Entry 1N34 (X-ray diffraction, 3.80 A resolution); this record covers chains A and L of the 22 polymer chains in the assembly.

== Chain A ==
Molecule: 16S ribosomal RNA
Organism: Thermus thermophilus
Sequence (1522 nucleotides; row label = number of the first residue in the row; note: 42 numbers in that range are skipped by the numbering (no residue carries them; nothing is unmodelled there); a row labelled like 190A-190L holds insertion residues (190A, then the next letters in order); numbering starts at 0):
     0 UUUGUUGGAGAGUUUGAUCCUGGCUCAGGGUGAACGCUGGCGGCGUGCCU
    50 AAGACAUGCAAGUCGUGCGGG
    73 CCGCGGGGUUUU
    88 ACUCCG
    95 UGGUC
   101 AGCGGCGGACGGGUGAGUAACGCGUGGGU
  129A G
   130 ACCUACCCGGAAGAGGGGGACAACCCGGGGAAACUCGGGCUAAUCCCCCA
   180 UGUGGACCCGC
190A-190L CCCUUGGGGUGU
   191 GUCCAAAGGGCUUU
   216 GCCCGCUUCCGGAUGGGCCCGCGUCCCAUCAGCUAGUUGGUGGGGUAAUG
   266 GCCCACCAAGGCGACGACGGGUAGCCGGUCUGAGAGGAUGGCCGGCCACA
   316 GGGGCACUGAGACACGGGCCCCACUCCUACGGGAGGCAGCAGUUAGGAAU
   366 CUUCCGCAAUGGGCGCAAGCCUGACGGAGCGACGCCGCUUGGAGGAAGAA
   416 GCCCUUCGGGGUGUAAACUCCUGAA
   442 CCCGGGACGAAACCCCCGACGA
   474 GGGGACUGACGGUACCGGG
   494 GUAAUAGCGCCGGCCAACUCCGUGCCAGCAGCCGCGGUAAUACGGAGGGC
   544 GCGAGCGUUACCCGGAUUCACUGGGCGUAAAGGGCGUGUAGGCGGCCUGG
   594 GGCGUCCCAUGUGAAAGACCACGGCUCAACCGUGGGGGAGCGUGGGAUAC
   644 GCUCAGGCUAGACGGUGGGAGAGGGUGGUGGAAUUCCCGGAGUAGCGGUG
   694 AAAUGCGCAGAUACCGGGAGGAACGCCGAUGGCGAAGGCAGCCACCUGGU
   744 CCACCCGUGACGCUGAGGCGCGAAAGCGUGGGGAGCAAACCGGAUUAGAU
   794 ACCCGGGUAGUCCACGCCCUAAACGAUGCGCGCUAGGUCUCUGGGUCU
   848 CCUGGGGGCCGAAGCUAACGCGUUAAGCGCGCCGCCUGGGGAGUACGGCC
   898 GCAAGGCUGAAACUCAAAGGAAUUGACGGGGGCCCGCACAAGCGGUGGAG
   948 CAUGUGGUUUAAUUCGAAGCAACGCGAAGAACCUUACCAGGCCUUGACAU
   998 GCUAGG
 1003A G
  1004 AACCCGGGUGAAAGCCUGGGGUGCCCC
1030A-1030D GCGA
  1031 GGGGAGCCCUAGCACAGGUGCUGCAUGGCCGUCGUCAGCUCGUGCCGUGA
  1081 GGUGUUGGGUUAAGUCCCGCAACGAGCGCAACCCCCGCCGUUAGUUGCCA
  1131 GCGGUUCGGCCGGGCACUCUAACGGGACUGCCCGCGAAA
  1171 GCGGGAGGAAGGAGGGGACGACGUCUGGUCAGCAUGGCCCUUACGGCCUG
  1221 GGCGACACACGUGCUACAAUGCCCACUACAAAGCGAUGCCACCCGGCAAC
  1271 GGGGAGCUAAUCGCAAAAAGGUGGGCCCAGUUCGGAUUGGGGUCUGCAAC
  1321 CCGACCCCAUGAAGCCGGAAUCGCUAGUAAUCGCGGAUCAG
 1361A C
  1362 CAUGCCGCGGUGAAUACGUUCCCGGGCCUUGUACACACCGCCCGUCACGC
  1412 CAUGGGAGCGGGCUCUACCCGAAGUCGCCGGG
  1446 AGCCUACGGG
  1459 CAGGCGCCGAGGGUAGGGCCCGUGACUGGGGCGAAGUCGUAACAAGGUAG
  1509 CUGUACCGGAAGGUGCGGCUGGAUCACCUCCUUUCU
Unresolved in the structure: 0-4, 1535-1538
From the paper describing this entry:
  - conformationally variable residues (order/disorder transition): G530, C1054, A1492, A1493

== Chain L ==
Molecule: 30S ribosomal protein S12
Organism: Thermus thermophilus
Reference sequence: Q5SHN3 (RS12_THET8); residues 1-135 here = UniProt positions 1-135
Chain sequence (135 residues; row label = number of the first residue in the row):
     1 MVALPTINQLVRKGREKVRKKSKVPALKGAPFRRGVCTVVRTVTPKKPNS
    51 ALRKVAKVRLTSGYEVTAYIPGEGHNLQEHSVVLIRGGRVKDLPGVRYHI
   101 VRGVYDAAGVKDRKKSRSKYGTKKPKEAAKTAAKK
Unresolved in the structure: 1-4, 129-135

== How chain A and chain L interact ==
Pairs across the interface (111):
  U24(A) - Lys23(L)  salt bridge to the phosphate
  A33(A) - Pro31(L)  base contact
  A33(A) - Phe32(L)  base contact
  C34(A) - Phe32(L)  sugar contact
  G35(A) - Ser118(L)  hydrogen bond to the sugar
  G35(A) - Gly121(L)  sugar contact
  C36(A) - Gly121(L)  phosphate contact
  C36(A) - Thr122(L)  sugar contact
  C36(A) - Lys123(L)  phosphate contact
  C36(A) - Lys124(L)  phosphate contact
  U37(A) - Lys123(L)  phosphate contact
  U37(A) - Lys124(L)  hydrogen bond to the phosphate
  U49(A) - Lys28(L)  hydrogen bond to the base
  C241(A) - Arg19(L)  hydrogen bond to the phosphate
  C242(A) - Arg19(L)  salt bridge to the phosphate
  G302(A) - Lys17(L)  salt bridge to the phosphate
  G362(A) - Arg34(L)  salt bridge to the phosphate
  G362(A) - Thr61(L)  hydrogen bond to the phosphate
  A363(A) - Lys28(L)  base contact
  A363(A) - Ala30(L)  base contact
  A363(A) - Pro31(L)  base contact
  A363(A) - Phe32(L)  base contact
  A363(A) - Arg33(L)  salt bridge to the phosphate
  A363(A) - Arg34(L)  salt bridge to the phosphate
  A363(A) - Thr61(L)  hydrogen bond to the phosphate
  A363(A) - Tyr105(L)  sugar contact
  A364(A) - Lys28(L)  base contact
  C501(A) - Ser118(L)  hydrogen bond to the phosphate
  C501(A) - Lys124(L)  phosphate contact
  G502(A) - Ser116(L)  phosphate contact
  G502(A) - Arg117(L)  hydrogen bond to the phosphate
  G502(A) - Ser118(L)  hydrogen bond to the phosphate
  G502(A) - Lys119(L)  phosphate contact
  C503(A) - Ser116(L)  phosphate contact
  C503(A) - Lys119(L)  salt bridge to the phosphate
  C504(A) - Lys115(L)  base contact
  C518(A) - Asn49(L)  base contact
  C518(A) - Ser50(L)  hydrogen bond to the sugar
  C519(A) - Ser50(L)  hydrogen bond to the phosphate
  C519(A) - Leu52(L)  phosphate contact
  A520(A) - Ala51(L)  phosphate contact
  A520(A) - Leu52(L)  hydrogen bond to the phosphate
  A520(A) - Glu73(L)  hydrogen bond to the sugar
  G521(A) - Ala51(L)  base contact
  G521(A) - Arg53(L)  hydrogen bond to the base
  G521(A) - Lys54(L)  salt bridge to the phosphate
  G521(A) - Gly72(L)  phosphate contact
  G521(A) - Glu73(L)  phosphate contact
  C522(A) - Arg53(L)  base contact
  C522(A) - Tyr69(L)  hydrogen bond to the phosphate
  C522(A) - Pro71(L)  phosphate contact
  C522(A) - Gly72(L)  hydrogen bond to the phosphate
  C522(A) - Asp92(L)  hydrogen bond to the base
  A523(A) - Arg53(L)  base contact
  A523(A) - Val90(L)  base contact
  A523(A) - Asp92(L)  base contact
  G524(A) - Arg89(L)  hydrogen bond to the phosphate
  C525(A) - Arg89(L)  salt bridge to the phosphate
  C525(A) - Lys91(L)  phosphate contact
  G527(A) - Asp92(L)  base contact
  C528(A) - Asn49(L)  hydrogen bond to the base
  G529(A) - Asn49(L)  hydrogen bond to the base
  G529(A) - Ser50(L)  hydrogen bond to the base
  G537(A) - Glu73(L)  sugar contact
  G537(A) - Arg113(L)  salt bridge to the phosphate
  G537(A) - Tyr120(L)  phosphate contact
  G538(A) - Arg113(L)  salt bridge to the phosphate
  G538(A) - Lys114(L)  hydrogen bond to the phosphate
  G538(A) - Lys115(L)  hydrogen bond to the phosphate
  A539(A) - Lys114(L)  salt bridge to the phosphate
  G550(A) - Lys119(L)  sugar contact
  U551(A) - Arg86(L)  sugar contact
  U551(A) - Lys119(L)  sugar contact
  U552(A) - Pro31(L)  hydrogen bond to the sugar
  U552(A) - Arg86(L)  sugar contact
  U552(A) - Gly87(L)  phosphate contact
  A553(A) - Val24(L)  phosphate contact
  A553(A) - Gly29(L)  hydrogen bond to the sugar
  C554(A) - Ser22(L)  hydrogen bond to the phosphate
  C556(A) - Lys20(L)  salt bridge to the phosphate
  C562(A) - Arg15(L)  sugar contact
  C562(A) - Glu16(L)  hydrogen bond to the base
  C562(A) - Lys17(L)  sugar contact
  C562(A) - Val18(L)  base contact
  A563(A) - Arg15(L)  base contact
  C564(A) - Leu10(L)  phosphate contact
  C564(A) - Arg15(L)  salt bridge to the phosphate
  G567(A) - Pro5(L)  base contact
  G567(A) - Arg15(L)  hydrogen bond to the base
  G568(A) - Pro5(L)  base contact
  G585(A) - Asn8(L)  hydrogen bond to the sugar
  C880(A) - Thr6(L)  hydrogen bond to the phosphate
  C880(A) - Asn8(L)  hydrogen bond to the phosphate
  C880(A) - Gln9(L)  phosphate contact
  C880(A) - Arg12(L)  salt bridge to the phosphate
  G881(A) - Gln9(L)  hydrogen bond to the phosphate
  G881(A) - Arg12(L)  salt bridge to the phosphate
  G881(A) - Lys13(L)  salt bridge to the phosphate
  C882(A) - Lys13(L)  salt bridge to the phosphate
  C883(A) - Arg15(L)  base contact
  U884(A) - Arg15(L)  base contact
  A908(A) - Lys21(L)  phosphate contact
  A909(A) - Lys21(L)  salt bridge to the phosphate
  C910(A) - Arg97(L)  salt bridge to the phosphate
  U911(A) - Gly95(L)  phosphate contact
  U911(A) - Arg97(L)  salt bridge to the phosphate
  C912(A) - Lys46(L)  sugar contact
  A913(A) - Lys91(L)  phosphate contact
  C1412(A) - Lys57(L)  salt bridge to the phosphate
  G1491(A) - Lys46(L)  sugar contact
  A1492(A) - Lys47(L)  phosphate contact
Also at the interface, not in a pair above, chain A (65 interface residues in all): C23, A32, A303, G500, C549, A759, C879, C1490
Also at the interface, not in a pair above, chain L (64 interface residues in all): Gly74, Leu84, Pro94, Val101, Val104

== Summary ==
65 residues of chain A and 64 residues of chain L are in contact; the contacts include 32 hydrogen bonds and
22 salt bridges. Polar pairs include U49(A)-Lys28(L), G521(A)-Arg53(L) and C522(A)-Asp92(L). The paper reports
conformational variability at G530(A), C1054(A) and A1492(A) among others.
Chain A is 16S ribosomal RNA and chain L is 30S ribosomal protein S12, both from Thermus thermophilus; the
structure, Structure of the Thermus thermophilus 30S ribosomal subunit in the presence of codon and
crystallographically disordered ..., was determined by X-ray diffraction (same publication as 1N32, 1N33 and
1N36).
